5FA3 - chains A and C of the 3 polymer chains in the assembly; structure by X-ray diffraction, 1.86 A resolution.

== Chain A ==
Molecule: HLA class I histocompatibility antigen, A-2 alpha chain
Source organism: Homo sapiens
UniProt: P01892 (1A02_HUMAN); residues 2-274 here correspond to UniProt positions 26-298 (UniProt number = residue number + 24)
Amino-acid sequence (273 residues; row label = number of the first residue in the row):
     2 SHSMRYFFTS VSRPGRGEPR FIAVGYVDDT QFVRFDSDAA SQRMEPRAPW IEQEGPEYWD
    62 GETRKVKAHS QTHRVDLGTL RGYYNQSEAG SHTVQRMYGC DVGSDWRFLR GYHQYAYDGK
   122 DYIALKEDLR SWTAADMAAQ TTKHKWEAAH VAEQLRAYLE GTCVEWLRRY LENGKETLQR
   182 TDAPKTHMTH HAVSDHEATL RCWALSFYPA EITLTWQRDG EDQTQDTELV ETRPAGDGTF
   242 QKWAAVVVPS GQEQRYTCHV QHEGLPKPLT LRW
Disulfide bonds: Cys-101/Cys-164, Cys-203/Cys-259

== Chain C ==
Molecule: G9V
Amino-acid sequence (9 residues; row label = number of the first residue in the row):
     1 GLLPELPAV

== How chain A and chain C interact ==
Residue-residue contacts (40):
  Met-5(A) with Gly-1(C)
  Tyr-7(A) with Gly-1(C), hydrogen bond (side chain-backbone); Leu-2(C), hydrophobic
  Phe-9(A) with Leu-2(C), hydrophobic
  Met-45(A) with Leu-2(C), hydrophobic
  Glu-63(A) with Gly-1(C); Leu-2(C), hydrogen bond (side chain-backbone)
  Lys-66(A) with Leu-2(C), hydrogen bond (side chain-backbone); Leu-3(C); Pro-4(C)
  Val-67(A) with Leu-2(C)
  His-70(A) with Leu-3(C), hydrogen bond (side chain-backbone); Leu-6(C)
  Thr-73(A) with Leu-6(C); Pro-7(C); Ala-8(C)
  His-74(A) with Leu-6(C)
  Asp-77(A) with Ala-8(C); Val-9(C), hydrogen bond (side chain-backbone)
  Thr-80(A) with Val-9(C)
  Leu-81(A) with Val-9(C), hydrophobic
  Tyr-84(A) with Val-9(C), hydrogen bond (side chain-backbone)
  Arg-97(A) with Leu-6(C); Pro-7(C), hydrogen bond (side chain-backbone)
  Tyr-99(A) with Leu-2(C); Leu-3(C), hydrogen bond (side chain-backbone); Leu-6(C), hydrophobic
  Tyr-116(A) with Val-9(C)
  Thr-143(A) with Val-9(C), hydrogen bond (side chain-backbone)
  Lys-146(A) with Val-9(C), hydrogen bond (side chain-backbone)
  Trp-147(A) with Pro-7(C); Ala-8(C), hydrogen bond (side chain-backbone); Val-9(C), hydrophobic
  Val-152(A) with Pro-7(C), hydrophobic
  Leu-156(A) with Leu-3(C), hydrophobic
  Tyr-159(A) with Gly-1(C), hydrogen bond (side chain-backbone); Leu-2(C); Leu-3(C), hydrophobic
  Trp-167(A) with Gly-1(C)
  Tyr-171(A) with Gly-1(C), hydrogen bond (side chain-backbone)
Also at the interface, not in a pair above, chain A (28 interface residues in all): Tyr-59, His-114, Tyr-123
The authors on this interface:
  - residue pairs: Tyr-84(A)/Val-9(C) (hydrogen bond), Lys-146(A)/Val-9(C) (hydrogen bond), Trp-147(A)/Ala-8(C) (hydrogen bond)

== Summary ==
28 residues of chain A face 8 of chain C across their interface; the contacts include 13 hydrogen bonds. Among
the polar pairs are Tyr-7(A)/Gly-1(C), Glu-63(A)/Leu-2(C) and Lys-66(A)/Leu-2(C). The authors report hydrogen
bonds between Tyr-84(A) and Val-9(C), Lys-146(A) and Val-9(C) and Trp-147(A) and Ala-8(C).
Here chain A is HLA class I histocompatibility antigen, A-2 alpha chain (Homo sapiens) and chain C is G9V.
Entry 5FA3 (Structure of HLA-A2:01 with peptide G9V) was determined by X-ray diffraction, deposited together
with 5ENW, 5EOT, 5F7D, 5F9J, 5FA4 and 5FDW.
